PDB entry 2K9J | solution NMR | chains A and B

== Chain A ==
Protein: Integrin alpha-IIb light chain
Organism: Homo sapiens
Notes: fragment: Transmembrane domain
UniProt: P08514 (ITA2B_HUMAN); residues 958-998 here correspond to UniProt positions 989-1029 (UniProt number = residue number + 31)
Chain sequence (42 residues; numbered 957 to 998; the number before each row is that of its first residue):
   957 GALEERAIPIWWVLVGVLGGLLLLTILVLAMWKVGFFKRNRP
Sequence notes: insertion (957)
Curated features (UniProtKB/Swiss-Prot):
  - motif: Gly991 to Arg995 (GFFKR motif)
Reported in the primary citation:
  - mutagenesis - G972A, V990A: unchanged binding to Integrin beta-3 (chain B)
  - mutagenesis - F992A, F993A, R995D: increased signaling (citing earlier work)

== Chain B ==
Protein: Integrin beta-3
Organism: Homo sapiens
Notes: fragment: Transmembrane domain
UniProt: P05106 (ITB3_HUMAN); residues 685-727 here correspond to UniProt positions 711-753 (UniProt number = residue number + 26)
Chain sequence (43 residues; row label = number of the first residue in the row):
   685 PESPKGPDILVVLLSVMGAILLIGLAALLIWKLLITIHDRKEF
Sequence notes: engineered mutation Ser687 (Cys713 in P05106)
Reported in the primary citation:
  - mutagenesis - I693A: unchanged binding to Integrin alpha-IIb light chain (chain A)
  - mutagenesis - D723R: increased signaling (citing earlier work)

== How chain A and chain B interact ==
Residue-residue contacts (16):
  Pro965(A) - Ile693(B)
  Trp968(A) - Ile693(B)
  Trp968(A) - Leu697(B)
  Val969(A) - Val696(B)
  Gly972(A) - Leu697(B)
  Val973(A) - Val700(B)
  Val973(A) - Ile704(B)
  Gly976(A) - Ile704(B)
  Leu979(A) - Leu705(B)
  Leu980(A) - Gly708(B)
  Met987(A) - Leu712(B)
  Phe992(A) - Lys716(B)
  Phe992(A) - Ile719(B)
  Phe993(A) - Trp715(B)
  Arg995(A) - Ile719(B)
  Arg995(A) - Asp723(B)
Other interface residues (no listed pair), chain A (13 interface residues in all): Val984
The authors on this interface:
  - pairs named by the authors: Leu980(A)-Gly708(B), Phe992(A)-Trp715(B) (hydrophobic contact), Phe993(A)-Trp715(B) (hydrophobic contact), Arg995(A)-Asp723(B) (salt bridge), Arg995(A)-Ile719(B) (hydrophobic contact), Ile719(B)-Phe992(A) (hydrophobic contact), Ile719(B)-Phe993(A) (hydrophobic contact)
  - interface residues, chain A: Gly972(A), Gly976(A)
  - hot spots on chain A (mutagenesis) - G972S, G976A: decreased binding to Integrin beta-3 (chain B)
  - interface residues, chain B: Gly708(B)
  - hot spots on chain B (mutagenesis) - L712A, W715Y, I719A: decreased binding to Integrin alpha-IIb light chain (chain A)

== In short ==
The interface between chain A and chain B involves 13 residues on one side and 12 on the other. The authors
report a contact between Leu980(A) and Gly708(B); hydrophobic contacts between Phe992(A) and Trp715(B),
Phe993(A) and Trp715(B) and Arg995(A) and Ile719(B) among others; a salt bridge between Arg995(A) and
Asp723(B). The paper reports that F992A, F993A and R995D of chain A increase signaling; interface residues
Gly972(A), Gly976(A) and Gly708(B); 12 substitutions were tested in all.
Chain A is Integrin alpha-IIb light chain and chain B is Integrin beta-3, both from Homo sapiens; the
structure, Integrin alphaIIb-beta3 transmembrane complex, was determined by solution NMR.
